Entry 9LJ2 (electron microscopy, 2.98 A resolution); this record covers chains A and I of the 12 polymer chains in the assembly.

# Chain A
Protein: Histone H3
Source organism: Xenopus laevis
UniProtKB: A0A310TTQ1 (A0A310TTQ1_XENLA); residues 37-134 here correspond to UniProt positions 38-135 (UniProt number = residue number + 1)
Amino-acid sequence (98 residues; row label = number of the first residue in the row):
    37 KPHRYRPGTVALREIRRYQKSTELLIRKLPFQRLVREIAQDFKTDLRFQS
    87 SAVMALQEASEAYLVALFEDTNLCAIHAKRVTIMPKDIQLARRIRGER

# Chain I
Molecule: 147-nt DNA strand
Source organism: Escherichia coli K-12
Sequence (147 nucleotides; numbered 1 to 147; the number before each row is that of its first residue):
     1 TCAGGATGTATATATCTGACACGTGCCTGGAGACTAGGGAGTAATCCCCT
    51 TGGCGCTTAAACGCACGTACGCGCTGTCCCCCGCGTTTTAACCGCCAAGG
   101 GGATTACTCCCTAGTCTCCAGGCACGTGTCAGATATATACATCCGAT

# How chain A and chain I interact
Contacting residue pairs (26):
  Arg40(A) - DG83(I)  hydrogen bond to the base
  Arg40(A) - DC84(I)  hydrogen bond to the sugar
  Tyr41(A) - DA6(I)  phosphate contact
  Tyr41(A) - DT7(I)  sugar contact
  Tyr41(A) - DG83(I)  sugar contact
  Tyr41(A) - DC84(I)  hydrogen bond to the phosphate
  Arg42(A) - DG83(I)  sugar contact
  Pro43(A) - DC82(I)  phosphate contact
  Pro43(A) - DG83(I)  phosphate contact
  Gly44(A) - DC82(I)  phosphate contact
  Gly44(A) - DG83(I)  hydrogen bond to the phosphate
  Thr45(A) - DG83(I)  phosphate contact
  Val46(A) - DG83(I)  phosphate contact
  Val46(A) - DC84(I)  phosphate contact
  Ala47(A) - DG83(I)  hydrogen bond to the phosphate
  Lys56(A) - DT9(I)  salt bridge to the phosphate
  Arg63(A) - DA91(I)  sugar contact
  Lys64(A) - DC92(I)  salt bridge to the phosphate
  Leu65(A) - DA91(I)  phosphate contact
  Leu65(A) - DC92(I)  hydrogen bond to the phosphate
  Pro66(A) - DA91(I)  phosphate contact
  Arg69(A) - DA91(I)  salt bridge to the phosphate
  Arg83(A) - DG99(I)  base contact
  Arg83(A) - DG100(I)  base contact
  Arg83(A) - DG101(I)  hydrogen bond to the sugar
  Lys115(A) - DG73(I)  salt bridge to the phosphate
Interface residues without a listed pair, chain A (18 interface residues in all): His39, Arg49
Interface residues without a listed pair, chain I (13 interface residues in all): DG8

# Summary
18 residues of chain A and 13 residues of chain I are in contact; the contacts include 7 hydrogen bonds and 4
salt bridges. Polar pairs include Arg40(A)-DG83(I), Arg40(A)-DC84(I) and Arg83(A)-DG101(I).
Chain A is Histone H3 (Xenopus laevis) and chain I is a 147-nt DNA strand (Escherichia coli K-12); the
structure, Structure of isw1-nucleosome double-bound complex in ADP-ADP+ state, was determined by electron
microscopy (same publication as 9JNT, 9JNU, 9JNV, 9JO2, 9JO5 and 9LIU).
